8V7E - chains A and T of the 3 polymer chains in the assembly; structure by X-ray diffraction, 1.82 A resolution.

[Chain A]
Molecule: DNA polymerase eta
From: Homo sapiens
Notes: EC 2.7.7.7
UniProtKB: Q9Y253 (POLH_HUMAN); residue numbers follow UniProt; this construct covers 1-432
Amino-acid sequence (435 residues; row label = number of the first residue in the row; numbers below 1 keep their minus sign (Gly-2 is residue -2)):
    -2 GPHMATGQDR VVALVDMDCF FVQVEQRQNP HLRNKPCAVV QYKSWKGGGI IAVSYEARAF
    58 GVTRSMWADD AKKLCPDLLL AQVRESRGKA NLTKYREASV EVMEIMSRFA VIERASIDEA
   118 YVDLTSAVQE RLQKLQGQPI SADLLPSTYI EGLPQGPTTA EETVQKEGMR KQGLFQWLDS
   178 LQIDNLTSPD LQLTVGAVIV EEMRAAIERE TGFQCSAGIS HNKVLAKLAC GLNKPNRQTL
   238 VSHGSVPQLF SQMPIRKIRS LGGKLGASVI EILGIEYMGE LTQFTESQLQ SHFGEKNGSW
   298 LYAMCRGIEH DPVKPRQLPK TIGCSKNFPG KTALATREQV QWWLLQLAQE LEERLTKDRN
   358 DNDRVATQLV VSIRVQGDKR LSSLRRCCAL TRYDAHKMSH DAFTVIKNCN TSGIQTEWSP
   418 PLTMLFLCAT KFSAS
Disordered / not traced: 155-159
Construct notes: expression tag (-2 to 0)
UniProt features mapped onto this chain:
  - binding site (Mg(2+)): Asp13, Met14, Asp115, Glu116
  - binding site (Mn(2+)): Asp13, Met14, Asp115, Glu116
  - binding site (a 2'-deoxyribonucleoside 5'-triphosphate): Arg61
  - natural variant: Val37 (deletion: In XPV), Leu75 (deletion: In XPV), Arg93 (R93P: In XPV), Arg111 (R111H: In XPV), Thr122 (T122P: In XPV), Gly153 (G153D: In a breast cancer sample), Thr191 (T191P: In XPV), Gly263 (G263V: In XPV), Val266 (V266D: In XPV), Gly295 (G295R: In XPV), Arg361 (R361S: In XPV)
  - mutagenesis: Tyr52 (Y52A/F: Reduces DNA polymerase activity; Y52E: Reduces DNA polymerase activity. Increases fidelity of replication and reduces translesion bypass), Arg61 (R61A: Reduces enzymatic activity by two-thirds), Ser62 (S62G: Increased DNA polymerase activity and translesion bypass compared to wild-type), Ala68 (A68S/V: Severe reduction in thymine dimer translesion bypass), Asn324 to Pro326 (Reduces binding to chromatin and to monoubiquitinated PCNA. Abolishes binding to monoubiquitinated PCNA; when associated with 705-E--H-713 Del)
Metal / ion sites: Mg2+ site 1: Asp13, Met14, Asp115 (together with DZ4); Mg2+ site 2: Asp13, Asp115, Glu116 (together with DZ4) (shared with 1 residue of chain P)
Small-molecule neighbours: DZ4 (2'-deoxy-5'-O-[(R)-hydroxy{[(R)-hydroxy(phosphonooxy)phosphoryl]amino}phosphoryl]adenosine): Asp13, Met14, Asp15, Cys16, Phe17, Phe18, Ile48, Ala49, Tyr52, Arg55, Arg61, Ile114, Asp115, Lys231
Reported in the primary citation:
  - binding site for the 8-nt DNA strand: Arg61

[Chain T]
Molecule: 12-nt DNA strand
Sequence (12 nucleotides; numbered 1 to 12; the number before each row is that of its first residue):
     1 CATTGTGACG CT

[Chain A / chain T interface]
Contacting residue pairs (36; chain A residue first):
  Gln38(A) with DT4(T), hydrogen bond to the base; DG5(T), sugar contact
  Tyr39(A) with DT4(T), phosphate contact; DG5(T), hydrogen bond to the phosphate
  Trp42(A) with DA2(T), stacking on the base
  Trp64(A) with DA2(T), phosphate contact
  Lys86(A) with DT6(T), salt bridge to the phosphate
  Leu89(A) with DG5(T), phosphate contact
  Arg93(A) with DT6(T), salt bridge to the phosphate; DG7(T), salt bridge to the phosphate
  Lys293(A) with DG10(T), salt bridge to the phosphate
  Lys311(A) with DC9(T), phosphate contact
  Arg313(A) with DA8(T), salt bridge to the phosphate; DC9(T), salt bridge to the phosphate
  Pro316(A) with DA8(T), phosphate contact
  Lys317(A) with DA8(T), hydrogen bond to the phosphate; DC9(T), salt bridge to the phosphate
  Thr318(A) with DG7(T), sugar contact; DA8(T), hydrogen bond to the phosphate
  Ile319(A) with DG7(T), phosphate contact
  Gly320(A) with DT6(T), sugar contact; DG7(T), hydrogen bond to the phosphate
  Cys321(A) with DT6(T), phosphate contact
  Ser322(A) with DG5(T), sugar contact; DT6(T), hydrogen bond to the phosphate
  Lys323(A) with DG5(T), salt bridge to the phosphate
  Asn324(A) with DT4(T), hydrogen bond to the phosphate; DG5(T), hydrogen bond to the phosphate
  Pro326(A) with DC1(T), phosphate contact; DA2(T), sugar contact; DT4(T), phosphate contact
  Gly327(A) with DC1(T), hydrogen bond to the phosphate; DA2(T), phosphate contact
  Thr329(A) with DA2(T), base contact
  Arg351(A) with DT6(T), salt bridge to the phosphate; DG7(T), salt bridge to the phosphate
Other interface residues (no listed pair), chain A (27 interface residues in all): Ile48, Ala87, Arg111, Glu347
Other interface residues (no listed pair), chain T (11 interface residues in all): DT3, DC11

[Overview]
The interface between chain A and chain T involves 27 residues on one side and 11 on the other; the contacts
include 9 hydrogen bonds, 10 salt bridges and 1 aromatic stacking contact. Polar pairs include
Gln38(A)-DT4(T), Tyr39(A)-DG5(T) and Lys317(A)-DA8(T). The paper reports a binding site for the 8-nt DNA
strand at Arg61(A).
Chain A is DNA polymerase eta (Homo sapiens) and chain T is a 12-nt DNA strand; the structure, Human DNA
polymerase eta-DNA-araC-ended primer-dAMPNPP ternary complex with Mg2+, was determined by X-ray diffraction
together with 8V7A, 8V7B, 8V7C, 8V7D, 8V7F, 8V7G and 4 further entries from the same study.
